PDB entry 7VVN | electron microscopy, 3.80 A resolution | chains B and G of the 6 polymer chains in the assembly

# Chain B
Name: Guanine nucleotide-binding protein G(I)/G(S)/G(T) subunit beta-1
From: Rattus norvegicus
UniProtKB: P54311 (GBB1_RAT); numbering as in UniProt (aligned over 2-340)
Amino-acid sequence (351 residues; each row starts with the number of its first residue; numbers below 1 keep their minus sign (Met-10 is residue -10)):
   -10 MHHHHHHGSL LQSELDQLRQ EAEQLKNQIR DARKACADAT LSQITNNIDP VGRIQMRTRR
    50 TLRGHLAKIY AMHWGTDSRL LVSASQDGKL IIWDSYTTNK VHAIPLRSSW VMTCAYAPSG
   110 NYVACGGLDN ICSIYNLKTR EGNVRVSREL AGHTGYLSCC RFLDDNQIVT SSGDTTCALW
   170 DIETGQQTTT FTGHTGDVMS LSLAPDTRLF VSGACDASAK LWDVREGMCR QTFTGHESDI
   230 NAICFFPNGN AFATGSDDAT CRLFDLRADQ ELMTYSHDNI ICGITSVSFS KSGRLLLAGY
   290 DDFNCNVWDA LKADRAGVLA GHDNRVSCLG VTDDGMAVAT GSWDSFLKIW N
Unresolved in the structure: -10 to 2
Differences from the reference sequence: expression tag (-10 to 1)
Disulfide bonds: Cys121-Cys149
Curated features (UniProtKB/Swiss-Prot):
  - modified residue: Ser2 (N-acetylserine), His266 (Phosphohistidine)

# Chain G
Name: Guanine nucleotide-binding protein G(I)/G(S)/G(O) subunit gamma-2
From: Bos taurus
UniProtKB: P63212 (GBG2_BOVIN); numbering as in UniProt (aligned over 1-67)
Amino-acid sequence (68 residues; row label = number of the first residue in the row):
     1 MASNNTASIA QARKLVEQLK MEANIDRIKV SKAAADLMAY CEAHAKEDPL LTPVPASENP
    61 FREKKFFS
Unresolved in the structure: 1-6, 63-68
Differences from the reference sequence: expression tag (68)
Curated features (UniProtKB/Swiss-Prot):
  - modified residue: Ala2 (N-acetylalanine)

# Chain B / chain G interface
Residue-residue contacts (76):
  Glu3(B) - Ile9(G)
  Leu7(B) - Ile9(G)  hydrophobic
  Leu7(B) - Ala12(G)  hydrophobic
  Lys15(B) - Leu19(G)
  Ile18(B) - Leu19(G)
  Ile18(B) - Ala23(G)  hydrophobic
  Ile18(B) - Arg27(G)
  Ala21(B) - Arg27(G)
  Cys25(B) - Ile28(G)  hydrogen bond (side chain-backbone)
  Cys25(B) - Lys29(G)
  Cys25(B) - Val30(G)  hydrogen bond (backbone-backbone)
  Ala26(B) - Val30(G)  hydrophobic
  Asp27(B) - Lys29(G)
  Ala28(B) - Val30(G)
  Ala28(B) - Ser31(G)
  Leu30(B) - Ala34(G)  hydrophobic
  Ile33(B) - Ser31(G)
  Ile33(B) - Ala34(G)  hydrophobic
  Thr34(B) - Met38(G)
  Ile37(B) - Met38(G)  hydrophobic
  Val40(B) - Leu51(G)  hydrophobic
  Ile43(B) - Leu50(G)
  Ile43(B) - Leu51(G)
  Met45(B) - Leu50(G)  hydrophobic
  Arg48(B) - Phe61(G)
  Arg49(B) - Pro60(G)  hydrogen bond (side chain-backbone)
  Arg49(B) - Phe61(G)  hydrogen bond (side chain-backbone)
  Ser84(B) - Phe61(G)
  Tyr85(B) - Pro60(G)  hydrophobic
  Cys218(B) - Gln18(G)
  Arg219(B) - Met21(G)
  Arg219(B) - Glu22(G)
  Arg219(B) - Ile25(G)
  Gln220(B) - Ile25(G)
  Thr221(B) - Glu22(G)
  Phe235(B) - Leu37(G)  hydrophobic
  Phe235(B) - Tyr40(G)  hydrophobic
  Phe235(B) - Cys41(G)  hydrophobic
  Pro236(B) - Tyr40(G)
  Asn237(B) - Tyr40(G)
  Leu252(B) - Leu37(G)  hydrophobic
  Asp254(B) - Ala33(G)
  Arg256(B) - Asp26(G)
  Arg256(B) - Ile28(G)  hydrogen bond (side chain-backbone)
  Arg256(B) - Lys29(G)
  Arg256(B) - Lys32(G)
  Arg256(B) - Ala33(G)
  Ala257(B) - Val30(G)  hydrophobic
  Ala257(B) - Ala33(G)  hydrophobic
  Asp258(B) - Arg27(G)  salt bridge
  Gln259(B) - Val30(G)
  Leu261(B) - Val30(G)  hydrophobic
  Ser279(B) - Asp48(G)  hydrogen bond
  Lys280(B) - Tyr40(G)
  Lys280(B) - Asp48(G)  hydrogen bond (backbone-side chain)
  Ser281(B) - Tyr40(G)
  Ser281(B) - Cys41(G)  hydrogen bond (side chain-backbone)
  Ser281(B) - His44(G)
  Ser281(B) - Ala45(G)
  Ser281(B) - Asp48(G)  hydrogen bond (backbone-side chain)
  Ser281(B) - Leu51(G)
  Gly282(B) - Cys41(G)  hydrogen bond (backbone-side chain)
  Arg283(B) - Leu51(G)
  Leu284(B) - Leu50(G)
  Leu284(B) - Leu51(G)  hydrophobic
  Leu300(B) - Met38(G)  hydrophobic
  Gly324(B) - Asp48(G)
  Gly324(B) - Pro49(G)
  Gly324(B) - Leu50(G)
  Met325(B) - Pro49(G)  hydrophobic
  Met325(B) - Leu50(G)
  Met325(B) - Phe61(G)  hydrophobic
  Ala326(B) - Phe61(G)  hydrophobic
  Ile338(B) - Phe61(G)  hydrophobic
  Asn340(B) - Asn59(G)  hydrogen bond
  Asn340(B) - Phe61(G)
Other interface residues (no listed pair), chain B (55 interface residues in all): Leu4, Ala11, Leu14, Arg22, Asn36, Met217, Ala240, Leu255, Asp323
Other interface residues (no listed pair), chain G (35 interface residues in all): Ser8, Val16, Ala35, Asp36, Arg62

# Overview
Chain B and chain G form an interface of 55 and 35 residues respectively; the contacts include 11 hydrogen
bonds and 1 salt bridge. Among the polar pairs are Asp258(B)-Arg27(G), Cys25(B)-Ile28(G) and
Arg49(B)-Pro60(G).
Chain B is Guanine nucleotide-binding protein G(I)/G(S)/G(T) subunit beta-1 (Rattus norvegicus) and chain G is
Guanine nucleotide-binding protein G(I)/G(S)/G(O) subunit gamma-2 (Bos taurus); the structure, PTH-bound human
PTH1R in complex with Gs (class4), was determined by electron microscopy (same publication as 7VVJ, 7VVK,
7VVL, 7VVM and 7VVO).
